2ZT9 - chains A and D of the 8 polymer chains in the assembly; structure by X-ray diffraction, 3.00 A resolution.

Chain A:
Name: Cytochrome b6
From: Nostoc sp. PCC 7120
UniProtKB: P0A384 (CYB6_ANASP); residue numbers follow UniProt; this construct covers 1-215
Amino-acid sequence (215 residues; numbered 1 to 215; the number before each row is that of its first residue):
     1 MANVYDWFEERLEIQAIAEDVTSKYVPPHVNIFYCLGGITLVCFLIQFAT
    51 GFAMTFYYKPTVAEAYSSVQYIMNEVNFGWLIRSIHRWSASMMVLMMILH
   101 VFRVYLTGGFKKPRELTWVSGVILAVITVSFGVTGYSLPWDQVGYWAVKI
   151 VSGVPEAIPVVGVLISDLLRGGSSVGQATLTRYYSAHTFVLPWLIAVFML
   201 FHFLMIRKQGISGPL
Swiss-Prot annotation at these positions:
  - binding site (heme c): Cys35
  - binding site (heme b): His86, His100, His187, His202
Metal / ion sites: heme Fe site 1: His86, His187; heme Fe site 2: His100, His202
Residues lining bound ligands:
  - beta-carotene (BCR): Ile32, Phe33, Cys35, Leu36, Ile39, Met96, Leu99
  - chlorophyll a (CLA): Ile98, Val101, Phe102, Tyr105, Trp118, Ala125, Val126, Val129
  - heme (HEM), molecule 1: Val30, Asn31, Tyr34, Cys35, Gly38, Leu41, Val42, Phe203, Ile206, Arg207, Gly210, Ile211
  - heme (HEM), molecule 2: Tyr34, Cys35, Leu36, Gly37, Gly38, Thr40, Leu41, Met93, Met97, His100, Val101, Arg103, Val104, Thr107, Gly109, Phe110, Arg114, Thr117, Trp118, Gly121, Val122, Leu124, Ala125, Thr128, Met199, His202, Phe203, Ile206, Gly210, Ile211, Ser212
  - heme (HEM), molecule 3: Phe44, Gln47, Phe48, Gly51, Phe52, Met54, Thr55, Tyr58, Val69, Arg83, His86, Arg87, Ala90, Met93, Thr128, Phe131, Gly132, Gly135, Tyr136, Leu138, Pro139, Tyr184, His187, Thr188, Phe189, Pro192
  - dioleoyl-phosphatidylcholine (OPC; (7R,17E)-4-hydroxy-N,N,N,7-tetramethyl-7-[(8E)-octadec-8-enoyloxy]-10-oxo-3,5,9-trioxa-4-phosphaheptacos-17-en-1-aminium 4-oxide): Ile39, Cys43, Met92, Met96

Chain D:
Name: Cytochrome b6-f complex iron-sulfur subunit 1
From: Nostoc sp. PCC 7120
Notes: EC 1.10.99.1
UniProtKB: Q93SX0 (UCRIA_ANASP); residues 1-179 here = UniProt positions 1-179
Amino-acid sequence (179 residues; each row starts with the number of its first residue):
     1 MAQFSESVDVPDMGRRQFMNLLTFGTVTGVALGALYPVVNYFIPPAAGGA
    51 GGGTTAKDELGNDVSVSKFLESHNVGDRTLVQGLKGDPTYIVVESKEAIT
   101 DYGINAVCTHLGCVVPWNAAENKFKCPCHGSQYDATGKVVRGPAPKSLAL
   151 SHAKTENDKIVLTSWTETDFRTGEEPWWS
Disordered / not traced: 1-8, 93-97
Swiss-Prot annotation at these positions:
  - binding site ([2Fe-2S] cluster): Cys108, His110, Cys126, His129
Cystine bridges: Cys113-Cys128
Metal / ion sites: 2Fe-2S cluster Fe: Cys108, His110, Cys126, His129
Residues lining bound ligands: 2Fe-2S cluster (FES): Cys108, His110, Leu111, Gly112, Cys113, Cys126, Cys128, His129, Gly130, Ser131, Pro143

Interface between chain A and chain D:
Pairs across the interface - 18 pairs, chain A then chain D:
  Phe52(A) with Phe42(D), hydrophobic
  Ala53(A) with Tyr41(D), hydrogen bond (backbone-side chain); Phe42(D), hydrophobic
  Met54(A) with Tyr41(D), hydrogen bond (backbone-side chain)
  Phe56(A) with Phe42(D), hydrophobic
  Tyr57(A) with Tyr41(D), hydrogen bond (side chain-backbone); Phe42(D); Pro44(D)
  Tyr71(A) with Pro45(D)
  Glu75(A) with Pro45(D)
  Val76(A) with Tyr41(D), hydrophobic; Pro45(D), hydrophobic
  Asn77(A) with Asn40(D); Tyr41(D); Ile43(D)
  Phe78(A) with Pro37(D); Asn40(D)
  Ile82(A) with Tyr41(D), hydrophobic
Other interface residues (no listed pair), chain A (13 interface residues in all): Gly79, Leu81
Other interface residues (no listed pair), chain D (8 interface residues in all): Tyr36

Summary:
Chain A and chain D form an interface of 13 and 8 residues respectively, with 3 hydrogen bonds. Polar contacts
include Ala53(A)-Tyr41(D), Met54(A)-Tyr41(D) and Tyr57(A)-Tyr41(D). Chain A binds 3 copies of heme,
chlorophyll a, beta-carotene and dioleoyl-phosphatidylcholine. Ligands of chain D: 2Fe-2S cluster.
Chain A is Cytochrome b6 and chain D is Cytochrome b6-f complex iron-sulfur subunit 1, both from Nostoc sp.
PCC 7120; the structure, Crystal Structure of the Cytochrome b6f Complex from Nostoc sp. PCC 7120, was
determined by X-ray diffraction.
